PDB entry 6XUH | X-ray diffraction, 2.38 A resolution | chains A and B

# Chain A (and B)
Molecule: Glucose-6-phosphate isomerase
From: Homo sapiens
Notes: EC 5.3.1.9; chain B of this document is another copy of the same molecule, construct and numbering; everything in this record applies to it too
Reference sequence: P06744 (G6PI_HUMAN); residues 1-556 here correspond to UniProt positions 2-557 (UniProt number = residue number + 1)
Amino-acid sequence (556 residues; row label = number of the first residue in the row):
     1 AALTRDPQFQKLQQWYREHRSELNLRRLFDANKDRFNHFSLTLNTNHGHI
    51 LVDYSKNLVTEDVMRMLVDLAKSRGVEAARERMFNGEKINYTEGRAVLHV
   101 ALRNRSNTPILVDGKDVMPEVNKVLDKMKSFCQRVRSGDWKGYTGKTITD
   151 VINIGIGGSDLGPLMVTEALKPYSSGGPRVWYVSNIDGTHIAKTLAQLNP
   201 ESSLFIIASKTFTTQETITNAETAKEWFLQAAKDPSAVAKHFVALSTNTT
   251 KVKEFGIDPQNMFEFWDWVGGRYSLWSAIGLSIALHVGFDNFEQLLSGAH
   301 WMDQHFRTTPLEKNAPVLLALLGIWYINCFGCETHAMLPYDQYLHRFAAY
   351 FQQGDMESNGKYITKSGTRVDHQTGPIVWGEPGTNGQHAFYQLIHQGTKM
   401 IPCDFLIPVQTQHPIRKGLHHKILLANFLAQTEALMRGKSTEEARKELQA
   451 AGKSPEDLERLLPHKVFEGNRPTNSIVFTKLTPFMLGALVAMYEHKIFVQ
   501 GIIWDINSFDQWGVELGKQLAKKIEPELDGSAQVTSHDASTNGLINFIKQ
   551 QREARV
Curated features (UniProtKB/Swiss-Prot):
  - active site: Glu357 (Proton donor), His388, Lys518
  - binding site (D-glucose 6-phosphate): Gly158, Ser159, Ser209 to Thr214, Gln353, Glu357, His388, Lys518
  - modified residue: Ala1 (N-acetylalanine), Lys11 (N6-acetyllysine), Lys33 (N6-(2-hydroxyisobutyryl)lysine), Ser106 (Phosphoserine), Thr108 (Phosphothreonine), Lys141 (N6-acetyllysine), Ser184 (Phosphoserine), Thr249 (Phosphothreonine), Lys453 (N6-acetyllysine), Ser454 (Phosphoserine)
Residues lining bound ligands: 5-phosphoarabinonic acid (PA5): Ile156, Gly157, Gly158, Ser159, Ser209, Lys210, Thr211, Phe212, Thr214, Gly271, Arg272, Gln353, Glu357, Gln511, Val514, Lys518
From the paper describing this entry:
  - binding site for the ligand O1B: Gly158, Ser159, Ser209, Lys210, Thr211, Thr214, Gly271, Arg272, Glu357, His388, Lys518
  - catalytic residues: Glu357, His388
  - self-association interface (contacts with another copy of this molecule): His388
  - conformationally variable residues (side-chain flip): Lys518
  - contacts within the chain: Thr214-Lys518

# How chain A and chain B interact
Contacting residue pairs - 314 pairs, chain A then chain B:
  Phe29(A) - Asp538(B)
  Phe29(A) - Ala539(B)  hydrophobic
  Phe29(A) - Ser540(B)
  Lys33(A) - Ala539(B)
  Phe36(A) - Ala539(B)
  Phe36(A) - Ser540(B)
  Phe36(A) - Gly543(B)
  His47(A) - Val556(B)
  Gly48(A) - Val556(B)
  His49(A) - Phe547(B)
  His49(A) - Gln551(B)  hydrogen bond
  Leu51(A) - Leu544(B)  hydrophobic
  Leu51(A) - Phe547(B)  hydrophobic
  Asp53(A) - Ser540(B)  hydrogen bond
  Asp53(A) - Leu544(B)
  Ser55(A) - Ser540(B)  hydrogen bond
  Lys56(A) - Ser540(B)
  Lys56(A) - Thr541(B)  hydrogen bond
  Lys56(A) - Leu544(B)
  Tyr91(A) - His464(B)
  Thr92(A) - Leu461(B)
  Thr92(A) - His464(B)
  Ile156(A) - Thr384(B)
  Ile156(A) - Asn385(B)
  Ile156(A) - His388(B)
  Ser184(A) - Asn385(B)  hydrogen bond
  Asn185(A) - Gln342(B)  hydrogen bond
  Asn185(A) - Gly383(B)  hydrogen bond (side chain-backbone)
  Asn185(A) - Thr384(B)  hydrogen bond (side chain-backbone)
  Asn185(A) - Asn385(B)  hydrogen bond (backbone-side chain)
  Asn185(A) - Leu424(B)
  Ile186(A) - Thr384(B)
  Ile186(A) - His420(B)  hydrogen bond (backbone-side chain)
  Ile186(A) - Ile423(B)  hydrophobic
  Ile186(A) - Leu424(B)  hydrophobic
  Asp187(A) - Asp341(B)
  Asp187(A) - Gln342(B)  hydrogen bond (side chain-backbone)
  Asp187(A) - Leu424(B)
  Gly188(A) - Ile415(B)
  Gly188(A) - His420(B)
  Thr189(A) - Gln342(B)
  Thr189(A) - Tyr343(B)
  Thr189(A) - His413(B)
  His190(A) - Gln342(B)  hydrogen bond
  Ile191(A) - Ile415(B)  hydrophobic
  Ile191(A) - His420(B)
  Ala192(A) - His413(B)
  Thr214(A) - His388(B)
  Gln215(A) - Ile423(B)
  Glu216(A) - Thr384(B)  hydrogen bond
  Glu216(A) - His388(B)  salt bridge
  Thr219(A) - Arg416(B)
  Thr219(A) - His420(B)
  Asn220(A) - His420(B)
  Thr223(A) - Ile415(B)
  Thr223(A) - Arg416(B)  hydrogen bond
  Thr223(A) - His420(B)  hydrogen bond
  Glu226(A) - Arg416(B)
  Gly331(A) - Glu333(B)
  Cys332(A) - Glu333(B)
  Glu333(A) - Gly331(B)
  Glu333(A) - Glu333(B)  hydrogen bond (backbone-side chain)
  Glu333(A) - Lys399(B)
  Glu333(A) - Met400(B)
  Thr334(A) - Thr334(B)
  Asp341(A) - Asp187(B)
  Gln342(A) - Asn185(B)  hydrogen bond
  Gln342(A) - Asp187(B)  hydrogen bond (backbone-side chain)
  Gln342(A) - Thr189(B)
  Gln342(A) - His190(B)
  Tyr343(A) - Thr189(B)
  Arg346(A) - Arg346(B)
  Arg346(A) - Glu381(B)  salt bridge
  Ala349(A) - Glu381(B)
  Gln352(A) - Trp379(B)
  Gln352(A) - Glu381(B)
  Gln352(A) - Phe390(B)
  Gln353(A) - His388(B)  hydrogen bond (side chain-backbone)
  Gln353(A) - Ala389(B)
  Met356(A) - Trp379(B)  hydrophobic
  Met356(A) - Phe390(B)  hydrophobic
  Met356(A) - Leu393(B)
  Glu357(A) - His388(B)
  Glu357(A) - Ala389(B)
  Glu357(A) - Gln392(B)
  Gly360(A) - Gln392(B)  hydrogen bond (backbone-side chain)
  Gly360(A) - Leu393(B)
  Gly360(A) - Gln396(B)
  Gly360(A) - Gly397(B)
  Lys361(A) - Gln392(B)
  Lys361(A) - Gln396(B)
  Lys361(A) - Gly397(B)
  Lys361(A) - Thr398(B)
  Tyr362(A) - Gln396(B)  hydrogen bond (backbone-backbone)
  Tyr362(A) - Val466(B)  hydrogen bond (side chain-backbone)
  Tyr362(A) - Glu468(B)
  Ile363(A) - Pro463(B)
  Ile363(A) - His464(B)
  Thr364(A) - His464(B)  hydrogen bond (backbone-side chain)
  Gly367(A) - Pro463(B)
  Arg369(A) - Glu468(B)
  Val370(A) - Thr398(B)
  His372(A) - Thr398(B)
  Gln373(A) - Thr398(B)  hydrogen bond
  Gln373(A) - Lys399(B)  hydrogen bond
  Thr374(A) - Thr398(B)  hydrogen bond (backbone-side chain)
  Thr374(A) - Lys399(B)  hydrogen bond (backbone-side chain)
  Gly375(A) - Leu393(B)
  Gly375(A) - Lys399(B)  hydrogen bond (backbone-side chain)
  Pro376(A) - Leu393(B)
  Pro376(A) - Lys399(B)
  Ile377(A) - Trp379(B)
  Ile377(A) - Lys399(B)
  Ile377(A) - Ile401(B)  hydrophobic
  Trp379(A) - Gln352(B)
  Trp379(A) - Met356(B)  hydrophobic
  Trp379(A) - Ile377(B)
  Glu381(A) - Arg346(B)  salt bridge
  Glu381(A) - Ala349(B)
  Glu381(A) - Gln352(B)
  Gly383(A) - Asn185(B)  hydrogen bond (backbone-side chain)
  Thr384(A) - Ile156(B)
  Thr384(A) - Asn185(B)  hydrogen bond (backbone-side chain)
  Thr384(A) - Ile186(B)
  Thr384(A) - Glu216(B)  hydrogen bond
  Asn385(A) - Ile156(B)
  Asn385(A) - Ser184(B)  hydrogen bond
  Asn385(A) - Asn185(B)  hydrogen bond (side chain-backbone)
  Gln387(A) - Val514(B)
  His388(A) - Ile156(B)
  His388(A) - Gly157(B)
  His388(A) - Glu216(B)  salt bridge
  His388(A) - Gln353(B)  hydrogen bond (backbone-side chain)
  His388(A) - Glu357(B)
  His388(A) - Val514(B)
  Ala389(A) - Gln353(B)
  Ala389(A) - Glu357(B)
  Phe390(A) - Gln352(B)
  Phe390(A) - Met356(B)  hydrophobic
  Gln392(A) - Glu357(B)
  Gln392(A) - Gly360(B)  hydrogen bond (side chain-backbone)
  Gln392(A) - Lys361(B)
  Gln392(A) - Gln511(B)
  Gln392(A) - Trp512(B)  hydrogen bond (side chain-backbone)
  Gln392(A) - Gly513(B)  hydrogen bond (side chain-backbone)
  Gln392(A) - Val514(B)
  Leu393(A) - Met356(B)
  Leu393(A) - Gly360(B)
  Leu393(A) - Gly375(B)
  Leu393(A) - Pro376(B)
  Gln396(A) - Gly360(B)
  Gln396(A) - Lys361(B)
  Gln396(A) - Tyr362(B)  hydrogen bond (backbone-backbone)
  Gln396(A) - Trp512(B)
  Gly397(A) - Gly360(B)
  Gly397(A) - Lys361(B)
  Thr398(A) - Lys361(B)
  Thr398(A) - Tyr362(B)
  Thr398(A) - Val370(B)
  Thr398(A) - His372(B)
  Thr398(A) - Gln373(B)  hydrogen bond
  Thr398(A) - Thr374(B)  hydrogen bond (side chain-backbone)
  Lys399(A) - Glu333(B)
  Lys399(A) - Gln373(B)  hydrogen bond
  Lys399(A) - Thr374(B)  hydrogen bond (side chain-backbone)
  Lys399(A) - Gly375(B)  hydrogen bond (side chain-backbone)
  Lys399(A) - Ile377(B)
  Met400(A) - Glu333(B)
  Ile401(A) - Ile377(B)  hydrophobic
  Val409(A) - Ile548(B)
  Val409(A) - Gln551(B)
  Val409(A) - Arg552(B)
  Gln410(A) - Gln551(B)  hydrogen bond (side chain-backbone)
  Gln410(A) - Arg552(B)
  Gln410(A) - Ala554(B)  hydrogen bond (side chain-backbone)
  His413(A) - Thr189(B)
  His413(A) - Ala192(B)
  Ile415(A) - Gly188(B)
  Ile415(A) - Ile191(B)  hydrophobic
  Ile415(A) - Thr223(B)
  Arg416(A) - Thr219(B)
  Arg416(A) - Thr223(B)  hydrogen bond
  Arg416(A) - Glu226(B)  salt bridge
  Leu419(A) - Thr219(B)
  His420(A) - Ile186(B)  hydrogen bond (side chain-backbone)
  His420(A) - Gly188(B)
  His420(A) - Ile191(B)
  His420(A) - Thr219(B)
  His420(A) - Asn220(B)
  His420(A) - Thr223(B)  hydrogen bond
  Lys422(A) - Glu525(B)
  Lys422(A) - Leu528(B)
  Lys422(A) - Asp529(B)  salt bridge
  Ile423(A) - Ile186(B)  hydrophobic
  Ile423(A) - Gln215(B)
  Ile423(A) - Thr219(B)
  Leu424(A) - Asn185(B)
  Leu424(A) - Ile186(B)  hydrophobic
  Leu424(A) - Asp187(B)
  Leu425(A) - Ile548(B)  hydrophobic
  Ala426(A) - Ile524(B)  hydrophobic
  Ala426(A) - Leu528(B)
  Asn427(A) - Ala521(B)
  Leu429(A) - Ile524(B)  hydrophobic
  Leu429(A) - Leu528(B)  hydrophobic
  Leu429(A) - Leu544(B)  hydrophobic
  Leu429(A) - Ile545(B)  hydrophobic
  Leu429(A) - Ile548(B)  hydrophobic
  Ala430(A) - Leu520(B)
  Ala430(A) - Ile524(B)  hydrophobic
  Gln431(A) - Gly517(B)
  Glu433(A) - Lys523(B)  salt bridge
  Glu433(A) - Ile524(B)
  Glu433(A) - His537(B)  salt bridge
  Glu433(A) - Asp538(B)
  Glu433(A) - Thr541(B)
  Ala434(A) - Leu520(B)  hydrophobic
  Met436(A) - Asp538(B)
  Lys439(A) - Leu516(B)
  Leu461(A) - Thr92(B)
  Leu461(A) - Trp512(B)  hydrophobic
  Pro463(A) - Ile363(B)
  Pro463(A) - Gly367(B)
  His464(A) - Tyr91(B)
  His464(A) - Thr92(B)
  His464(A) - Ile363(B)
  His464(A) - Thr364(B)  hydrogen bond (side chain-backbone)
  His464(A) - Trp512(B)
  Lys465(A) - Trp512(B)
  Val466(A) - Tyr362(B)  hydrogen bond (backbone-side chain)
  Phe467(A) - Trp512(B)
  Phe467(A) - Gly513(B)
  Phe467(A) - Leu516(B)  hydrophobic
  Glu468(A) - Tyr362(B)
  Glu468(A) - Arg369(B)  salt bridge
  Ser475(A) - Leu544(B)
  Val477(A) - Leu544(B)  hydrophobic
  Val477(A) - Phe547(B)
  Thr479(A) - Gln551(B)  hydrogen bond
  Thr479(A) - Val556(B)
  Asp510(A) - His464(B)  salt bridge
  Gln511(A) - Gln392(B)
  Trp512(A) - Gln392(B)  hydrogen bond (backbone-side chain)
  Trp512(A) - Gln396(B)
  Trp512(A) - Leu461(B)  hydrophobic
  Trp512(A) - His464(B)
  Trp512(A) - Lys465(B)
  Trp512(A) - Phe467(B)
  Gly513(A) - Gln392(B)  hydrogen bond (backbone-side chain)
  Gly513(A) - Gln396(B)
  Gly513(A) - Phe467(B)
  Val514(A) - Gln387(B)
  Val514(A) - His388(B)
  Val514(A) - Gln392(B)
  Glu515(A) - Lys465(B)  salt bridge
  Leu516(A) - Lys439(B)
  Leu516(A) - Phe467(B)  hydrophobic
  Gly517(A) - Gln431(B)
  Gln519(A) - Lys439(B)
  Gln519(A) - Glu447(B)
  Leu520(A) - Ala430(B)
  Leu520(A) - Gln431(B)
  Leu520(A) - Ala434(B)  hydrophobic
  Ala521(A) - Ala426(B)
  Ala521(A) - Asn427(B)
  Ala521(A) - Ala430(B)
  Ile524(A) - Ala426(B)  hydrophobic
  Ile524(A) - Leu429(B)  hydrophobic
  Ile524(A) - Ala430(B)  hydrophobic
  Ile524(A) - Glu433(B)
  Glu525(A) - Lys422(B)
  Leu528(A) - Lys422(B)
  Leu528(A) - Ala426(B)
  Leu528(A) - Leu429(B)  hydrophobic
  Asp529(A) - Lys422(B)  salt bridge
  His537(A) - Glu433(B)  salt bridge
  Asp538(A) - Glu433(B)
  Asp538(A) - Met436(B)
  Ala539(A) - Phe29(B)  hydrophobic
  Ala539(A) - Lys33(B)
  Ala539(A) - Phe36(B)
  Ser540(A) - Phe29(B)
  Ser540(A) - Phe36(B)
  Ser540(A) - Asp53(B)  hydrogen bond
  Ser540(A) - Ser55(B)  hydrogen bond
  Ser540(A) - Lys56(B)  hydrogen bond
  Thr541(A) - Lys56(B)
  Thr541(A) - Glu433(B)
  Gly543(A) - Phe36(B)
  Leu544(A) - Leu51(B)  hydrophobic
  Leu544(A) - Asp53(B)
  Leu544(A) - Lys56(B)
  Leu544(A) - Leu429(B)  hydrophobic
  Leu544(A) - Ser475(B)
  Leu544(A) - Val477(B)  hydrophobic
  Ile545(A) - Leu429(B)  hydrophobic
  Phe547(A) - His49(B)
  Phe547(A) - Leu51(B)  hydrophobic
  Phe547(A) - Val477(B)
  Ile548(A) - Val409(B)
  Ile548(A) - Leu425(B)  hydrophobic
  Ile548(A) - Leu429(B)  hydrophobic
  Gln551(A) - His49(B)
  Gln551(A) - Val409(B)
  Gln551(A) - Gln410(B)  hydrogen bond (backbone-side chain)
  Gln551(A) - Thr479(B)  hydrogen bond
  Arg552(A) - Val409(B)
  Arg552(A) - Gln410(B)
  Ala554(A) - Gln410(B)  hydrogen bond (backbone-side chain)
  Val556(A) - His47(B)
  Val556(A) - Gly48(B)
  Val556(A) - Gln410(B)
  Val556(A) - Thr479(B)
  Val556(A) - Lys480(B)
Interface residues without a listed pair, chain A (147 interface residues in all): Arg35, Ile50, Gly157, Asp160, Lys193, Glu222, Ile327, Tyr340, Pro382, His395, Thr411, Phe478, Lys480, Lys518, Glu553
Interface residues without a listed pair, chain B (146 interface residues in all): Arg35, Ile50, Asp160, Lys193, Thr214, Glu222, Ile327, Cys332, Tyr340, Lys365, Pro382, His395, Thr411, Leu419, Asp510, Lys518

# Overview
Chain A and chain B form an interface of 147 and 146 residues respectively, with 59 hydrogen bonds and 13 salt
bridges. Among the polar pairs are Glu216(A)-His388(B), Arg346(A)-Glu381(B) and Arg416(A)-Glu226(B). The paper
reports catalytic residues Glu357(A) and His388(A); a binding site for the ligand O1B at Gly158(A), Ser159(A)
and Ser209(A) among others.
Both chains are Glucose-6-phosphate isomerase (Homo sapiens). Entry 6XUH (Crystal structure of human
phosphoglucose isomerase in complex with inhibitor) was determined by X-ray diffraction together with 6XUI
from the same study.
